8VAK - chains A and C of the 7 polymer chains in the assembly; structure by electron microscopy, 3.30 A resolution.

# Chain A (and C)
Protein: Polyribonucleotide nucleotidyltransferase
Source organism: Escherichia coli
Notes: chain C of this document is another copy of the same molecule, construct and numbering; everything in this record applies to it too
UniProt: C4ZSQ5 (PNP_ECOBW); numbering as in UniProt (aligned over 1-711)
Sequence (711 residues; row label = number of the first residue in the row):
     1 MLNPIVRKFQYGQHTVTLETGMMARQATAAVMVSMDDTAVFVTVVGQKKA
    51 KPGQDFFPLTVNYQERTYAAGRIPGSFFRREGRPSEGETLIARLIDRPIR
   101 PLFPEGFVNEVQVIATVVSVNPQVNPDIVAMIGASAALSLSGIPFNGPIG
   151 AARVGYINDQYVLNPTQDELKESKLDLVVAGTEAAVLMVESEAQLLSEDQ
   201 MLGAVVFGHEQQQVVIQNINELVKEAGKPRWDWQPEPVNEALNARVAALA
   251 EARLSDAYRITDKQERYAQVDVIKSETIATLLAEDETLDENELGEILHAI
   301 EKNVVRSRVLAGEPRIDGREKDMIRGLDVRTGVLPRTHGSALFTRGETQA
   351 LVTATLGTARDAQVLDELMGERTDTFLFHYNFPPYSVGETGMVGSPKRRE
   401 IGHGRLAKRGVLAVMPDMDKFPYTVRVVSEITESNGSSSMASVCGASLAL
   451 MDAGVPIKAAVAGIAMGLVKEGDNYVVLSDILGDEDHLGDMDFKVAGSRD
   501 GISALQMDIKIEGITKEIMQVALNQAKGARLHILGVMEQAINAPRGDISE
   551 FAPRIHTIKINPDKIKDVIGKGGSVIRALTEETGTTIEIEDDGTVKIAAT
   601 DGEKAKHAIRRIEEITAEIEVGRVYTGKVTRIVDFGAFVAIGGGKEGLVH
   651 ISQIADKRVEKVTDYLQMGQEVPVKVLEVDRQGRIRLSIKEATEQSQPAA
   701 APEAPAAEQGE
Not modelled in the structure: 696-711
Swiss-Prot annotation at these positions:
  - binding site (Mg(2+)): D486, D492

# How chain A and chain C interact
Residue-residue contacts (77; chain A residue first):
  M1(A) with D328(C)
  L2(A) with D328(C); R330(C); T344(C)
  M22(A) with R330(C); Q349(C)
  M23(A) with L342(C), hydrophobic; Q349(C); L351(C), hydrophobic
  A24(A) with T432(C); E433(C)
  R25(A) with G346(C), hydrogen bond (side chain-backbone); Q349(C), hydrogen bond; E433(C), salt bridge
  Q26(A) with S386(C); V387(C); G388(C); E433(C), hydrogen bond (backbone-side chain); S434(C)
  A27(A) with Y385(C)
  D37(A) with P335(C); R336(C), salt bridge
  F41(A) with Y385(C); T432(C)
  T43(A) with Y385(C)
  V45(A) with Y385(C), hydrophobic; G388(C); T390(C)
  Q47(A) with T390(C)
  N62(A) with V393(C)
  R66(A) with N381(C); E430(C), salt bridge
  Y68(A) with T337(C); T353(C); T355(C); R426(C); V428(C), hydrophobic; E430(C), hydrogen bond
  G71(A) with H338(C); L356(C)
  I73(A) with T355(C); L356(C); G357(C); T424(C); R426(C)
  P74(A) with R426(C)
  F77(A) with V364(C)
  F78(A) with Q363(C)
  R79(A) with R360(C); D361(C), hydrogen bond (side chain-backbone); A362(C); Q363(C); L377(C); H379(C), hydrogen bond (backbone-side chain); R426(C)
  R80(A) with H379(C); Y380(C); N381(C), hydrogen bond; P396(C)
  E81(A) with R426(C), salt bridge
  E110(A) with T390(C), hydrogen bond
  Q112(A) with T390(C), hydrogen bond; G391(C), hydrogen bond (side chain-backbone)
  I114(A) with Y385(C), hydrophobic; V393(C), hydrophobic
  V118(A) with L334(C), hydrophobic; T337(C)
  S119(A) with P335(C); R336(C), hydrogen bond (side chain-backbone)
  V120(A) with R336(C)
  N121(A) with R336(C)
  K566(A) with R684(C)
  D591(A) with E646(C); G683(C)
  D592(A) with R631(C), salt bridge; F635(C); F638(C)
Interface residues without a listed pair, chain A (43 interface residues in all): M32, Q64, T67, A69, R83, T116, P562, D563, I565
Interface residues without a listed pair, chain C (53 interface residues in all): E347, P384, E389, S395, E400, L648, H650

# Summary
43 residues of chain A face 53 of chain C across their interface, with 11 hydrogen bonds and 5 salt bridges.
Among the polar pairs are R25(A)-E433(C), D37(A)-R336(C) and R66(A)-E430(C). From UniProt: Mg2+-binding
residues D486(A) and D492(A) on chain A.
Both chains are Polyribonucleotide nucleotidyltransferase (Escherichia coli). Entry 8VAK (E.coli PNPase in
complex with double 8-oxoG RNA) was determined by electron microscopy, deposited together with 8VAH.
